Entry 4JG6 (X-ray diffraction, 2.60 A resolution); this record covers chain A.

[Chain A]
Protein: Ribosomal protein S6 kinase alpha-3
From: Homo sapiens
Notes: EC 2.7.11.1
UniProtKB: P51812 (KS6A3_HUMAN); residues 399-740 here = UniProt positions 399-740
Amino-acid sequence (355 residues; row label = number of the first residue in the row):
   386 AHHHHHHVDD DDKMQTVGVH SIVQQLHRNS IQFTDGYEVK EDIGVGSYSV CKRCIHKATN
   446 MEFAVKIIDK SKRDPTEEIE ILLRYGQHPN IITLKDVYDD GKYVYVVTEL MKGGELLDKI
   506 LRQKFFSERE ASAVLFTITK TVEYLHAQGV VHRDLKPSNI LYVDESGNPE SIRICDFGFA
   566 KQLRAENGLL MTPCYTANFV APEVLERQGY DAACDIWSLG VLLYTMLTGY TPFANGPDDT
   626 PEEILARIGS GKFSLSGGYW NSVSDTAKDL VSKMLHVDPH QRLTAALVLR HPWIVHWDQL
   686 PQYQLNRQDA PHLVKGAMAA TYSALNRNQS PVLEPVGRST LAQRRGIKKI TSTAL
Disordered / not traced: 386-405, 429-433, 713-740
Covalent attachments: (2S)-2-cyano-3-(1H-indazol-5-yl)propanamide (1LB) linked to Cys-436
Construct notes: expression tag (386-398); cloning artifact (591)
Ion coordination: Na+: Gly-471, His-473, Ile-476, Thr-478
Small-molecule neighbours: (2S)-2-cyano-3-(1H-indazol-5-yl)propanamide (1LB): Ile-428, Ala-449, Lys-451, Ile-477, Thr-493, Glu-494, Leu-495, Met-496, Ser-543, Asn-544, Leu-546, Cys-560, Asp-561
What the authors report for this chain:
  - binding site for (2S)-2-cyano-3-(1H-indazol-5-yl)propanamide: Cys-436, Leu-495, Met-496
  - mutagenesis - C436V (>100-fold): decreased binding to (2S)-2-cyano-3-(1H-indazol-5-yl)propanamide
  - mutagenesis - T493M: unchanged binding to (2S)-2-cyano-3-(1H-indazol-5-yl)propanamide

[Summary]
Covalently linked (2S)-2-cyano-3-(1H-indazol-5-yl)propanamide: at Cys-436. Gly-471, His-473, Ile-476 and
Thr-478 coordinate Na+. The paper reports a binding site for (2S)-2-cyano-3-(1H-indazol-5-yl)propanamide at
Cys-436, Leu-495 and Met-496; C436V reduces binding to (2S)-2-cyano-3-(1H-indazol-5-yl)propanamide.
Chain A is Ribosomal protein S6 kinase alpha-3 (Homo sapiens); the structure, RSK2 CTD bound to
2-cyano-3-(1H-indazol-5-yl)acrylamide, was determined by X-ray diffraction (same publication as 4JG7 and
4JG8).
